PDB entry 4CHC | X-ray diffraction, 2.77 A resolution | chains E and F

[Chain E (and F)]
Protein: Polymerase acidic protein
Organism: Thogoto virus
Notes: fragment: n-terminal domain, residues 1-170; chain F of this document is another copy of the same molecule, construct and numbering; everything in this record applies to it too
Reference sequence: P27194 (PA_THOGV); residues 1-170 here = UniProt positions 1-170
Amino-acid sequence (177 residues; numbered -6 to 170; the number before each row is that of its first residue; numbers below 1 keep their minus sign (Gly-6 is residue -6)):
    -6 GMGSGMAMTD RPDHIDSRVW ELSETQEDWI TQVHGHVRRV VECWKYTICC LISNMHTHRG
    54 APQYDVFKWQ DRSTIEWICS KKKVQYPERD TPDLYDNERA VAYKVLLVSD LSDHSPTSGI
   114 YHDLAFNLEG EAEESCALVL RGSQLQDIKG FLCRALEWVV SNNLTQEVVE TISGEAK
Not modelled in the structure: -6 to 2, 51-52, 166-170 (chain F: -6 to 1, 50-54, 65-81, 168-170)
Construct notes: expression tag (-6 to 0)
Modified / non-standard residues: Mse-5, Mse-1, Mse1 (selenomethionine); Mse48 (selenomethionine; parent Met)
From the paper describing this entry:
  - mutagenesis - D86A: unchanged expression
  - mutagenesis - D86A: decreased stability
  - mutagenesis - D86A: abolished catalytic activity (minireplicon assay)

[Interface between chain E and chain F]
Residue-residue contacts (32):
  Gly53(E) with Leu131(F); Val132(F)
  Ala54(E) with Arg92(F); Tyr96(F)
  Pro55(E) with Val94(F); Tyr96(F); His115(F)
  Tyr57(E) with His115(F)
  Asp58(E) with Gly112(F); Ile113(F); His115(F), salt bridge
  Val59(E) with Gly112(F), hydrogen bond (backbone-backbone); Ile113(F)
  Phe60(E) with Ile113(F), hydrophobic
  Gln63(E) with Ser111(F); Gly112(F), hydrogen bond (side chain-backbone); Ile113(F)
  Ser66(E) with Asp83(F), hydrogen bond
  Thr67(E) with Asp83(F), hydrogen bond (backbone-side chain); Ile113(F); Tyr114(F)
  Ile68(E) with Ile113(F)
  Trp70(E) with Phe60(F), hydrophobic; Asp83(F); Pro85(F), hydrophobic; Tyr114(F)
  Ile71(E) with Ile113(F), hydrophobic
  Lys74(E) with Phe60(F)
  Lys75(E) with Ala93(F)
  Asn90(E) with Arg92(F); Ala93(F); Val94(F)
Also at the interface, not in a pair above, chain E (18 interface residues in all): Arg11, His49
Also at the interface, not in a pair above, chain F (18 interface residues in all): Thr84, Tyr88, Ala95, Ser108

[Overview]
The chain E/chain F interface involves 18 residues from each chain; the contacts include 4 hydrogen bonds and
1 salt bridge. Polar pairs include Asp58(E)-His115(F), Gln63(E)-Gly112(F) and Ser66(E)-Asp83(F). From the
paper: D86A of chain E reduces stability; D86A of chain E abolishes catalytic activity (minireplicon assay).
Chain E and chain F are both Polymerase acidic protein (Thogoto virus); the structure, Crystal structure of
the N-terminal domain of the PA subunit of Thogoto virus polymerase (form 2), was determined by X-ray
diffraction, deposited together with 4CGS, 4CGX, 4CHD, 4CHE and 4CHF.
